PDB entry 6O7H | electron microscopy, 2.90 A resolution | chains A and H of the 9 polymer chains in the assembly

Chain A:
Protein: CRISPR system single-strand-specific deoxyribonuclease Cas10/Csm1 (subtype III-A)
Organism: Thermococcus onnurineus (strain NA1)
Notes: EC 3.1.-.-, 2.7.7.-
Reference sequence: B6YWB8 (CAS10_THEON); numbering as in UniProt (aligned over 1-777)
Sequence (791 residues; numbered -13 to 777; the number before each row is that of its first residue; numbers below 1 keep their minus sign (Met-13 is residue -13)):
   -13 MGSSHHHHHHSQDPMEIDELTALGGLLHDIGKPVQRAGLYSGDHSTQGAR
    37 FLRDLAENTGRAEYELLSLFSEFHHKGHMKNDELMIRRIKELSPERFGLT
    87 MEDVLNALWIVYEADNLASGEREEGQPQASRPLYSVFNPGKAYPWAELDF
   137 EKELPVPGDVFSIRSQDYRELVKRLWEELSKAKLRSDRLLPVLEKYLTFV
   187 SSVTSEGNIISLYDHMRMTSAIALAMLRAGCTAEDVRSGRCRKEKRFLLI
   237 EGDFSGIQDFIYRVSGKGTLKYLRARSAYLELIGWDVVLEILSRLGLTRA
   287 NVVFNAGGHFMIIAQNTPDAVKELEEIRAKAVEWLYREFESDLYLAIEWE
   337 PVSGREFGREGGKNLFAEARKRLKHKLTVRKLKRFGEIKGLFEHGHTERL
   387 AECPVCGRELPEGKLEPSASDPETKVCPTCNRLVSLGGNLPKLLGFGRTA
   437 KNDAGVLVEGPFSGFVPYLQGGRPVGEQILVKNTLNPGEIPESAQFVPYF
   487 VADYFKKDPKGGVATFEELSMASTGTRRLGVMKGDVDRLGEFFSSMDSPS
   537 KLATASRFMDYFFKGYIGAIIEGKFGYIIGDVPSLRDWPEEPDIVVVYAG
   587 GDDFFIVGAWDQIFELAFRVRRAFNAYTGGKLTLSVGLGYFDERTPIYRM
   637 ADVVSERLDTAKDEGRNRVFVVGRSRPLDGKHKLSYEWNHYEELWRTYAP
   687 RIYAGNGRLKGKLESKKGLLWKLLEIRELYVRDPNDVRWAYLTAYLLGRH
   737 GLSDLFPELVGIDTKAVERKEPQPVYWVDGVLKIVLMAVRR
Unresolved in the structure: -13 to 1, 108-112
Construct notes: initiating methionine (-13); expression tag (-12 to 0)
Bound ions: Zn2+: Cys389, Cys392, Cys413, Cys416
Small-molecule neighbours: guanosine-5'-monophosphate (5GP): Asp628, Arg630, Thr631
Swiss-Prot annotation at these positions:
  - mutagenesis: Asp15 (D15N: Loss of ssDNase activity)

Chain H:
Molecule: 40-nt RNA strand
Sequence (40 nucleotides; each row starts with the number of its first residue):
     1 CCCUGGCGCCCAAUACGCAAACCGCCUCUGCCCGCGGGCG
Unresolved in the structure: 1-16, 36-40
Covalent attachments: guanosine-5'-monophosphate (5GP) linked to C35

How chain A and chain H interact:
Residue-residue contacts - 5 pairs, chain A then chain H:
  Arg630(A) - C35(H)  salt bridge to the phosphate
  Ser701(A) - G30(H)  phosphate contact
  Lys703(A) - C31(H)  phosphate contact
  Arg777(A) - C31(H)  phosphate contact
  Arg777(A) - C32(H)  phosphate contact
Interface residues without a listed pair, chain A (5 interface residues in all): Arg776
Interface residues without a listed pair, chain H (5 interface residues in all): U29

Summary:
Chain A and chain H each contribute 5 residues to their interface, with 1 salt bridge. Its one salt-bridged
contact is Arg630(A)-C35(H). Bound to chain A: guanosine-5'-monophosphate. Covalently linked
guanosine-5'-monophosphate: at C35(H). Curated annotation (UniProt) lists one mutagenesis site on chain A.
Chain A is CRISPR system single-strand-specific deoxyribonuclease Cas10/Csm1 (subtype III-A) (Thermococcus
onnurineus (strain NA1)) and chain H is a 40-nt RNA strand; the structure, Cryo-EM structure of
Csm-crRNA-target RNA ternary complex in complex with cA4 in type III-A CRISPR-Cas system, was determined by
electron microscopy together with 6O73, 6O74, 6O75, 6O78, 6O79, 6O7B and 3 further entries from the same
study.
